1FZ4 - chains B and D of the 6 polymer chains in the assembly; structure by X-ray diffraction, 2.38 A resolution.

== Chain B ==
Protein: Methane monooxygenase component A, alpha chain
From: Methylococcus capsulatus
Notes: EC 1.14.13.25
Reference sequence: P22869 (MEMA_METCA); numbering as in UniProt (aligned over 1-527)
Chain sequence (527 residues; numbered 1 to 527; the number before each row is that of its first residue):
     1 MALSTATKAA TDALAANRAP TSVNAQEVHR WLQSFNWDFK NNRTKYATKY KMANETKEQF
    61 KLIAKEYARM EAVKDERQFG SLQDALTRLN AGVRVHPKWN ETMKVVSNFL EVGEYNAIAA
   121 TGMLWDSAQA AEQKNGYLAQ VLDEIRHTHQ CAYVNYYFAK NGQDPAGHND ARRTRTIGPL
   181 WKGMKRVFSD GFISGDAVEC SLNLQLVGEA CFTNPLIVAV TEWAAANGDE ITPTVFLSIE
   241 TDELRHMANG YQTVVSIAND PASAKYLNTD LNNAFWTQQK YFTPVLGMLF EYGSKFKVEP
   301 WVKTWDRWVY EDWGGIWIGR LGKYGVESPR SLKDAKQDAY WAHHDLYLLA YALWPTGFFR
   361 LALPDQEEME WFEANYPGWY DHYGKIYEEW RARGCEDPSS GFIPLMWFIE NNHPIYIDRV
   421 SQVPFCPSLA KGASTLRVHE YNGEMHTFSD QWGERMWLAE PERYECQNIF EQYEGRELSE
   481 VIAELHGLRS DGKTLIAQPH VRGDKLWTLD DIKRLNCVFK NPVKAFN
Disordered / not traced: 1-17
Swiss-Prot annotation at these positions:
  - active site: Cys-151
  - binding site (Fe cation): Glu-114, Glu-144, His-147, Glu-209, Glu-243, His-246
Metal / ion sites: Fe ion site 1: Glu-114, Glu-144, His-147; Fe ion site 2: Glu-209, Glu-243, His-246

== Chain D ==
Protein: Methane monooxygenase component A, beta chain
From: Methylococcus capsulatus
Notes: EC 1.14.13.25
Reference sequence: P18798 (MEMB_METCA); residues 1-389 here = UniProt positions 1-389
Chain sequence (389 residues; numbered 1 to 389; the number before each row is that of its first residue):
     1 MSMLGERRRG LTDPEMAAVI LKALPEAPLD GNNKMGYFVT PRWKRLTEYE ALTVYAQPNA
    61 DWIAGGLDWG DWTQKFHGGR PSWGNETTEL RTVDWFKHRD PLRRWHAPYV KDKAEEWRYT
   121 DRFLQGYSAD GQIRAMNPTW RDEFINRYWG AFLFNEYGLF NAHSQGAREA LSDVTRVSLA
   181 FWGFDKIDIA QMIQLERGFL AKIVPGFDES TAVPKAEWTN GEVYKSARLA VEGLWQEVFD
   241 WNESAFSVHA VYDALFGQFV RREFFQRLAP RFGDNLTPFF INQAQTYFQI AKQGVQDLYY
   301 NCLGDDPEFS DYNRTVMRNW TGKWLEPTIA ALRDFMGLFA KLPAGTTDKE EITASLYRVV
   361 DDWIEDYASR IDFKADRDQI VKAVLAGLK
Disordered / not traced: 1, 389
Sequence notes: conflict Arg-370 (Ala in P18798)

== Chain B / chain D interface ==
Pairs across the interface - 234 pairs, chain B then chain D:
  Arg-18(B) / Ser-128(D)
  Arg-18(B) / Ala-129(D)  hydrogen bond (side chain-backbone)
  Arg-18(B) / Gly-131(D)
  Arg-18(B) / Arg-134(D)
  Ala-19(B) / Ser-128(D)
  Pro-20(B) / Gln-125(D)
  Pro-20(B) / Ser-128(D)
  Pro-20(B) / Ala-129(D)  hydrophobic
  Thr-21(B) / Leu-124(D)
  Thr-21(B) / Gln-125(D)
  Thr-21(B) / Ser-128(D)  hydrogen bond (backbone-side chain)
  Thr-21(B) / Phe-199(D)
  Ser-22(B) / Asp-121(D)  hydrogen bond
  Ser-22(B) / Leu-124(D)
  Ser-22(B) / Gln-125(D)
  Ser-22(B) / Lys-202(D)  hydrogen bond (backbone-side chain)
  Val-23(B) / Trp-117(D)
  Val-23(B) / Leu-195(D)  hydrophobic
  Val-23(B) / Gly-198(D)
  Val-23(B) / Phe-199(D)  hydrophobic
  Glu-27(B) / Lys-202(D)  salt bridge
  Val-28(B) / Gln-191(D)
  Val-28(B) / Gln-194(D)
  Val-28(B) / Leu-195(D)  hydrophobic
  Trp-31(B) / Gln-194(D)
  Trp-31(B) / Glu-209(D)  hydrogen bond
  Trp-31(B) / Ser-210(D)
  Trp-31(B) / Thr-211(D)
  Leu-32(B) / Gln-191(D)
  Ser-34(B) / Phe-154(D)
  Ser-34(B) / Thr-211(D)  hydrogen bond
  Ser-34(B) / Lys-215(D)  hydrogen bond (backbone-side chain)
  Phe-35(B) / Phe-154(D)
  Phe-35(B) / Tyr-157(D)
  Asn-36(B) / Tyr-157(D)
  Asn-36(B) / Lys-215(D)  hydrogen bond (backbone-side chain)
  Asn-36(B) / Trp-235(D)
  Trp-37(B) / Phe-154(D)
  Trp-37(B) / Trp-218(D)
  Trp-37(B) / Thr-219(D)
  Trp-37(B) / Arg-228(D)
  Trp-37(B) / Glu-232(D)  hydrogen bond
  Phe-39(B) / Glu-232(D)
  Phe-39(B) / Trp-235(D)  hydrophobic
  Phe-39(B) / Gln-236(D)
  Asn-41(B) / Gln-236(D)
  Asn-41(B) / Glu-237(D)
  Asn-42(B) / Trp-235(D)
  Asn-42(B) / Gln-236(D)  hydrogen bond
  Arg-43(B) / Gln-236(D)  hydrogen bond (side chain-backbone)
  Arg-43(B) / Phe-239(D)
  Lys-45(B) / Gln-165(D)  hydrogen bond
  Lys-45(B) / Trp-235(D)  hydrogen bond (side chain-backbone)
  Lys-45(B) / Gln-236(D)
  Lys-45(B) / Val-238(D)  hydrogen bond (side chain-backbone)
  Lys-45(B) / Phe-239(D)
  Tyr-46(B) / Gln-165(D)
  Tyr-46(B) / Arg-168(D)
  Tyr-46(B) / Glu-169(D)  hydrogen bond
  Ile-63(B) / Gln-191(D)
  Ala-64(B) / Lys-113(D)
  Ala-64(B) / Phe-184(D)  hydrophobic
  Ala-64(B) / Asp-188(D)
  Ala-64(B) / Gln-191(D)  hydrogen bond (backbone-side chain)
  Lys-65(B) / Lys-113(D)
  Lys-65(B) / Trp-117(D)
  Lys-65(B) / Asp-188(D)  salt bridge
  Lys-65(B) / Met-192(D)
  Lys-65(B) / Gln-283(D)  hydrogen bond
  Lys-65(B) / Tyr-287(D)  hydrogen bond
  Glu-66(B) / Trp-117(D)  hydrogen bond
  Tyr-67(B) / His-106(D)  hydrogen bond
  Ala-68(B) / Val-110(D)
  Ala-68(B) / Lys-113(D)
  Ala-68(B) / Ala-114(D)
  Arg-69(B) / Ala-114(D)
  Arg-69(B) / Trp-117(D)
  Arg-69(B) / Arg-118(D)
  Ala-72(B) / Val-110(D)
  Ala-72(B) / Ala-114(D)  hydrophobic
  Asp-75(B) / Ala-107(D)
  Asp-75(B) / Val-110(D)
  Phe-79(B) / Trp-105(D)  hydrophobic
  Val-93(B) / Leu-24(D)
  Arg-94(B) / Leu-11(D)
  Arg-94(B) / Ile-20(D)
  Arg-94(B) / Leu-21(D)
  Val-95(B) / Ile-20(D)
  Val-95(B) / Leu-24(D)
  His-96(B) / Ile-20(D)
  His-96(B) / Ala-23(D)
  Pro-97(B) / Ala-23(D)
  Glu-111(B) / Ala-56(D)
  Val-112(B) / Pro-58(D)  hydrophobic
  Tyr-115(B) / Ala-56(D)  hydrophobic
  Tyr-115(B) / Gln-57(D)  hydrogen bond
  Tyr-115(B) / Trp-83(D)  hydrophobic
  Tyr-115(B) / Ser-172(D)
  Tyr-115(B) / Asp-173(D)  hydrogen bond (side chain-backbone)
  Tyr-115(B) / Arg-176(D)  hydrogen bond
  Asn-116(B) / Pro-58(D)
  Asn-116(B) / Trp-83(D)
  Ile-118(B) / Arg-176(D)
  Ala-119(B) / Trp-83(D)  hydrophobic
  Ala-119(B) / Ala-167(D)
  Ala-119(B) / Arg-168(D)
  Ala-119(B) / Arg-176(D)
  Gly-122(B) / Ser-164(D)
  Met-123(B) / Arg-168(D)  hydrogen bond
  Trp-125(B) / Phe-160(D)  hydrophobic
  Trp-125(B) / Asn-161(D)
  Trp-125(B) / His-163(D)
  Trp-125(B) / Ser-164(D)
  Trp-125(B) / Ala-167(D)  hydrophobic
  Asp-126(B) / Ser-164(D)  hydrogen bond
  Ala-131(B) / Tyr-157(D)
  Lys-134(B) / Asn-161(D)
  Leu-138(B) / Phe-160(D)  hydrophobic
  Leu-138(B) / Phe-184(D)  hydrophobic
  Leu-142(B) / His-106(D)  hydrogen bond (backbone-side chain)
  Leu-142(B) / Phe-181(D)  hydrophobic
  Leu-142(B) / Phe-184(D)  hydrophobic
  Ile-145(B) / Ala-180(D)  hydrophobic
  Arg-146(B) / His-106(D)
  His-149(B) / Leu-52(D)
  His-149(B) / Thr-53(D)  hydrogen bond
  His-149(B) / Trp-105(D)
  His-149(B) / His-106(D)  hydrogen bond (side chain-backbone)
  Ala-152(B) / Met-35(D)
  Ala-152(B) / Leu-52(D)
  Tyr-153(B) / Glu-48(D)
  Tyr-153(B) / Leu-52(D)
  Tyr-156(B) / Met-35(D)  hydrophobic
  Tyr-156(B) / Glu-48(D)
  Ala-159(B) / Asn-33(D)
  Ala-159(B) / Met-35(D)  hydrophobic
  Lys-160(B) / Asn-33(D)  hydrogen bond (backbone-backbone)
  Gly-162(B) / Pro-28(D)
  Gln-163(B) / Leu-24(D)
  Gln-163(B) / Pro-25(D)
  Gln-163(B) / Pro-28(D)
  Gln-163(B) / Leu-29(D)  hydrogen bond (backbone-backbone)
  Asp-164(B) / Leu-29(D)
  Pro-165(B) / Asp-30(D)
  Pro-165(B) / Asn-32(D)
  Pro-165(B) / Asn-33(D)
  Ala-166(B) / Asp-30(D)
  His-168(B) / Met-35(D)
  Asn-169(B) / Asn-32(D)  hydrogen bond (side chain-backbone)
  Asn-169(B) / Lys-34(D)
  Asn-169(B) / Met-35(D)
  Asn-169(B) / Gly-36(D)  hydrogen bond (backbone-backbone)
  Asn-169(B) / Tyr-37(D)
  Asn-169(B) / Phe-38(D)
  Asp-170(B) / Tyr-37(D)  hydrogen bond
  Asp-170(B) / Phe-38(D)
  Arg-172(B) / Ala-51(D)  hydrogen bond (side chain-backbone)
  Arg-172(B) / Leu-52(D)  hydrogen bond (side chain-backbone)
  Arg-172(B) / Thr-53(D)  hydrogen bond (side chain-backbone)
  Arg-172(B) / Val-54(D)  hydrogen bond (side chain-backbone)
  Arg-172(B) / Tyr-55(D)
  Arg-172(B) / Ala-56(D)
  Arg-173(B) / Tyr-37(D)  hydrogen bond
  Arg-173(B) / Phe-38(D)
  Arg-173(B) / Leu-67(D)
  Arg-175(B) / Tyr-55(D)
  Arg-175(B) / Ala-56(D)
  Arg-175(B) / Pro-58(D)
  Thr-176(B) / Asp-68(D)
  Thr-176(B) / Trp-69(D)  hydrogen bond (backbone-side chain)
  Trp-181(B) / Pro-58(D)  hydrophobic
  Trp-181(B) / Asp-68(D)  hydrogen bond
  Lys-182(B) / Trp-69(D)  hydrogen bond (side chain-backbone)
  Lys-182(B) / Thr-73(D)
  Lys-185(B) / Asp-68(D)  salt bridge
  Lys-185(B) / Thr-73(D)
  Arg-186(B) / Thr-73(D)  hydrogen bond (backbone-side chain)
  Arg-186(B) / Gln-74(D)  hydrogen bond
  Ser-189(B) / Pro-58(D)
  Asp-190(B) / Trp-72(D)
  Asp-190(B) / Thr-73(D)  hydrogen bond
  Asp-190(B) / Gln-74(D)  hydrogen bond (side chain-backbone)
  Asp-190(B) / Ser-82(D)  hydrogen bond
  Gly-191(B) / Gln-74(D)
  Ile-193(B) / Phe-76(D)
  Ile-193(B) / Ser-82(D)
  Ile-193(B) / Trp-83(D)  hydrophobic
  Ile-193(B) / Arg-168(D)  hydrogen bond (backbone-side chain)
  Ser-194(B) / Gln-74(D)  hydrogen bond (backbone-side chain)
  Ser-194(B) / Lys-75(D)
  Ser-194(B) / Phe-76(D)
  Ser-194(B) / Ser-82(D)  hydrogen bond
  Gly-195(B) / Phe-76(D)
  Glu-199(B) / Gln-74(D)
  Glu-222(B) / Arg-7(D)  salt bridge
  Ala-225(B) / Arg-9(D)
  Ala-225(B) / Gly-10(D)  hydrogen bond (backbone-backbone)
  Ala-226(B) / Gly-10(D)
  Ala-226(B) / Met-16(D)
  Asn-227(B) / Ile-20(D)
  Gly-228(B) / Gly-10(D)
  Gly-228(B) / Leu-11(D)
  Gly-228(B) / Ile-20(D)
  Glu-230(B) / Arg-9(D)  salt bridge
  Glu-230(B) / Leu-11(D)
  Phe-296(B) / Met-16(D)  hydrophobic
  Phe-296(B) / Val-19(D)  hydrophobic
  Arg-360(B) / Leu-29(D)
  Glu-460(B) / His-77(D)
  Glu-462(B) / Lys-75(D)
  Glu-462(B) / His-77(D)
  Glu-462(B) / Gly-78(D)  hydrogen bond (side chain-backbone)
  Glu-462(B) / Gly-79(D)
  Arg-463(B) / Thr-73(D)
  Arg-463(B) / Gln-74(D)
  Arg-463(B) / Lys-75(D)  hydrogen bond (side chain-backbone)
  Arg-463(B) / Phe-76(D)
  Arg-463(B) / His-77(D)  hydrogen bond
  Tyr-464(B) / Thr-73(D)
  Tyr-464(B) / Gln-74(D)
  Glu-465(B) / Lys-75(D)  salt bridge
  Cys-466(B) / Asp-71(D)
  Cys-466(B) / Trp-72(D)
  Cys-466(B) / Thr-73(D)
  Gln-467(B) / Trp-69(D)
  Gln-467(B) / Gly-70(D)
  Gln-467(B) / Asp-71(D)  hydrogen bond (side chain-backbone)
  Gln-472(B) / Trp-69(D)
  Tyr-473(B) / Trp-69(D)  hydrogen bond
  Arg-489(B) / Leu-29(D)  hydrogen bond (side chain-backbone)
  Arg-489(B) / Asp-30(D)
  Ser-490(B) / Asp-30(D)  hydrogen bond
  Ser-490(B) / Asn-32(D)
  Gly-503(B) / Leu-29(D)
Also at the interface, not in a pair above, chain B (116 interface residues in all): Asn-24, Ala-25, Leu-62, Glu-71, Leu-89, Ala-91, Asn-135, Thr-148, Asn-155, Lys-295, Val-420, Gln-422, Asn-468, Ile-469, Leu-485, Arg-502
Also at the interface, not in a pair above, chain D (116 interface residues in all): Arg-8, Ala-27, Gly-31, Glu-50, Arg-80, Pro-81, Tyr-109, Lys-111, Glu-116, Asp-130, Leu-153, Gly-158, Val-177, Ile-187, Ala-190, Ile-203, Val-231

== Overview ==
The chain B/chain D interface involves 116 residues from each chain, with 57 hydrogen bonds and 6 salt
bridges. Among the polar pairs are Glu-27(B)/Lys-202(D), Lys-65(B)/Asp-188(D) and Lys-185(B)/Asp-68(D).
Curated annotation (UniProt) lists active-site residue Cys-151(B) and 6 Fe cation-binding residues on chain B.
Chain B is Methane monooxygenase component A, alpha chain and chain D is Methane monooxygenase component A,
beta chain, both from Methylococcus capsulatus; the structure, Methane monooxygenase hydroxylase, form III
soaked at ph 8.5 (0.1 M tris), was determined by X-ray diffraction, deposited together with 1FYZ, 1FZ0, 1FZ1,
1FZ2, 1FZ3 and 1FZ5.
